8RNH - chains A and C of the 3 polymer chains in the assembly; structure by X-ray diffraction, 1.60 A resolution.

== Chain A ==
Molecule: MHC class I antigen
Organism: Homo sapiens
UniProtKB: A0A167RQK8 (A0A167RQK8_HUMAN); residues 1-276 here correspond to UniProt positions 25-300 (UniProt number = residue number + 24)
Chain sequence (276 residues; row label = number of the first residue in the row):
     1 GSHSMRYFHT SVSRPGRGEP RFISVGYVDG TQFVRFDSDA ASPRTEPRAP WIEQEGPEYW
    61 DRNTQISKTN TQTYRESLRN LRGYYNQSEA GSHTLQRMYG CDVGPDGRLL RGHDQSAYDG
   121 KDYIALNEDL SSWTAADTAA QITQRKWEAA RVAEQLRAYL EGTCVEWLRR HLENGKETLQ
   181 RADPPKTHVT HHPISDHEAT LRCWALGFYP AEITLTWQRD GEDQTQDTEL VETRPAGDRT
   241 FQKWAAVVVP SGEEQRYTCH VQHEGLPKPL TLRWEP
Cystine bridges: Cys-101/Cys-164, Cys-203/Cys-259

== Chain C ==
Molecule: RNA-directed RNA polymerase catalytic subunit
Notes: EC 2.7.7.48
UniProtKB: Q2VNC5 (RDRP_I78A8); residues 1-9 here correspond to UniProt positions 177-185 (UniProt number = residue number + 176)
Chain sequence (9 residues; numbered 1 to 9; the number before each row is that of its first residue):
     1 EEIEITTHF

== Chain A / chain C interface ==
Contacting residue pairs (45; chain A residue first):
  Tyr-7(A) with Glu-1(C); Glu-2(C)
  His-9(A) with Glu-2(C), salt bridge
  Ser-24(A) with Glu-2(C), hydrogen bond
  Arg-62(A) with Glu-1(C), salt bridge
  Asn-63(A) with Glu-1(C); Glu-2(C), hydrogen bond (side chain-backbone)
  Gln-65(A) with Glu-4(C), hydrogen bond
  Ile-66(A) with Glu-2(C); Ile-3(C); Glu-4(C)
  Ser-67(A) with Glu-2(C)
  Thr-69(A) with Glu-4(C)
  Asn-70(A) with Ile-3(C); Ile-5(C)
  Thr-73(A) with Ile-5(C); His-8(C)
  Tyr-74(A) with Ile-5(C)
  Glu-76(A) with His-8(C)
  Ser-77(A) with His-8(C); Phe-9(C), hydrogen bond (side chain-backbone)
  Asn-80(A) with His-8(C); Phe-9(C), hydrogen bond (side chain-backbone)
  Tyr-84(A) with Phe-9(C), hydrogen bond (side chain-backbone)
  Leu-95(A) with Phe-9(C), hydrophobic
  Arg-97(A) with Ile-5(C)
  Tyr-99(A) with Glu-2(C), hydrogen bond; Ile-3(C), hydrogen bond (side chain-backbone)
  Ser-116(A) with Phe-9(C)
  Tyr-123(A) with Phe-9(C), hydrophobic
  Thr-143(A) with Phe-9(C), hydrogen bond (side chain-backbone)
  Lys-146(A) with His-8(C); Phe-9(C), hydrogen bond (side chain-backbone)
  Trp-147(A) with Thr-7(C); His-8(C), hydrogen bond (side chain-backbone); Phe-9(C), hydrophobic
  Ala-150(A) with Thr-7(C)
  Val-152(A) with Thr-7(C)
  Gln-155(A) with Ile-3(C); Glu-4(C), hydrogen bond (side chain-backbone)
  Leu-156(A) with Ile-3(C), hydrophobic
  Tyr-159(A) with Glu-1(C), hydrogen bond (side chain-backbone); Glu-2(C); Ile-3(C), hydrophobic
  Trp-167(A) with Glu-1(C)
Interface residues without a listed pair, chain A (35 interface residues in all): Met-5, Tyr-59, Leu-81, Ile-124, Thr-163

== Summary ==
The interface between chain A and chain C involves 35 residues on one side and 8 on the other, with 13
hydrogen bonds and 2 salt bridges. Among the polar pairs are His-9(A)/Glu-2(C), Arg-62(A)/Glu-1(C) and
Ser-24(A)/Glu-2(C).
Chain A is MHC class I antigen (Homo sapiens) and chain C is RNA-directed RNA polymerase catalytic subunit;
the structure, Crystal structure of HLA B*18:01 in complex with EEIEITTHF, an 9-mer epitope from Influenza A,
was determined by X-ray diffraction together with 8RNG, 8ROO and 8ROP from the same study.
